Entry 3V7M (X-ray diffraction, 2.02 A resolution); this record covers chain A.

# Chain A
Protein: Ig gamma-1 chain C region
Organism: Homo sapiens
Reference sequence: P01857 (IGHG1_HUMAN); residues 236-444 here correspond to UniProt positions 119-327 (UniProt number = residue number - 117)
Chain sequence (209 residues; row label = number of the first residue in the row):
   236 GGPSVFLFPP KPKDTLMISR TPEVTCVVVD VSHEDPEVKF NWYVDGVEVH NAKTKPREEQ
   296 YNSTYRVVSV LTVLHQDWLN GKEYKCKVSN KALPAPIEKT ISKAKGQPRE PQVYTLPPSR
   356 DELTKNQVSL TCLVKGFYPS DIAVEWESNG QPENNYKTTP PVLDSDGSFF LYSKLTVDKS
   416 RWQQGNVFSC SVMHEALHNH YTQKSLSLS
UniProt features mapped onto this chain:
  - glycosylation: N297 (N-linked (GlcNAc...) (complex) asparagine)
Disulfides: C261-C321, C367-C425
Covalent attachments: glycan linked to N297

# Overview
Chain A is Ig gamma-1 chain C region (Homo sapiens); the structure, Crystal structure of monoclonal human
anti-Rhesus D Fc IgG1 T125(YB2/0) in the presence of Zn2+, was determined by X-ray diffraction, deposited
together with 3V8C and 3V95.
